Entry 7Y7I (electron microscopy, 3.42 A resolution); this record covers chains C and J of the 12 polymer chains in the assembly.

== Chain C ==
Molecule: Histone H2A type 1-B/E
From: Homo sapiens
Notes: engineered mutation(s): L51M, L58M, L93M
Reference sequence: P04908 (H2A1B_HUMAN); numbering as in UniProt (aligned over 1-130)
Sequence (130 residues; each row starts with the number of its first residue):
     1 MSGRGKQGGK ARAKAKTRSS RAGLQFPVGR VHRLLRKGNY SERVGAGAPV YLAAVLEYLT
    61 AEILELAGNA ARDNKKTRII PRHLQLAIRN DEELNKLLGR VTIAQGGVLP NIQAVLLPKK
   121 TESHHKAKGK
Disordered / not traced: 1-11, 119-130
Curated features (UniProtKB/Swiss-Prot):
  - modified residue: Ser2 (N-acetylserine), Arg4 (Citrulline), Lys6 (N6-(2-hydroxyisobutyryl)lysine), Lys10 (N6-(2-hydroxyisobutyryl)lysine), Lys14 (N6-(beta-hydroxybutyryl)lysine), Lys37 (N6-(2-hydroxyisobutyryl)lysine), Lys75 (N6-(2-hydroxyisobutyryl)lysine), Lys76 (N6-(2-hydroxyisobutyryl)lysine), Lys96 (N6-(2-hydroxyisobutyryl)lysine), Gln105 (N5-methylglutamine), Lys119 (N6-(2-hydroxyisobutyryl)lysine), Lys120 (N6-crotonyllysine), Thr121 (Phosphothreonine), Lys126 (N6-crotonyllysine)
  - cross-link (Glycyl lysine isopeptide (Lys-Gly)): Lys14 (interchain with G-Cter in ubiquitin), Lys16 (interchain with G-Cter in ubiquitin), Lys120 (interchain with G-Cter in ubiquitin)
  - mutagenesis: Ser2 (S2A: Blocks the inhibition of transcription by RPS6KA5/MSK1)

== Chain J ==
Molecule: Chains: J
From: synthetic construct
Sequence (143 nucleotides; numbered 147 to 289; the number before each row is that of its first residue):
   147 TCGATGTATA TATCTGACTC GTGCCTGGAG ACTAGGGAGT AATCCCCTTG GCGGTTAAAA
   207 CGCGGGGGAC AGCGCGTACG TGCGTTTAAG CGGTGCTAGA GCTGTCTACG ACCAATTGAG
   267 CGGCCTCGGC ACCGGGATTC TGA

== How chain C and chain J interact ==
Contacting residue pairs (13):
  Arg30(C) with DG266(J), hydrogen bond to the phosphate; DC267(J), salt bridge to the phosphate
  Arg43(C) with DG256(J), sugar contact; DA257(J), phosphate contact
  Val44(C) with DG256(J), sugar contact; DA257(J), hydrogen bond to the phosphate
  Gly45(C) with DG256(J), phosphate contact
  Ala46(C) with DG256(J), phosphate contact
  Lys76(C) with DA277(J), salt bridge to the phosphate
  Thr77(C) with DG275(J), sugar contact; DC276(J), phosphate contact
  Arg78(C) with DG275(J), sugar contact; DC276(J), phosphate contact
Interface residues without a listed pair, chain C (11 interface residues in all): Arg12, Thr17, Glu42
Interface residues without a listed pair, chain J (10 interface residues in all): DA261, DT262, DA265

== Overview ==
Chain C and chain J form an interface of 11 and 10 residues respectively; the contacts include 2 hydrogen
bonds and 2 salt bridges. Polar contacts include Arg30(C)-DG266(J), Val44(C)-DA257(J) and Arg30(C)-DC267(J).
UniProt lists one mutagenesis site on chain C.
Here chain C is Histone H2A type 1-B/E (Homo sapiens) and chain J is Chains: J (synthetic construct). Entry
7Y7I (chicken KNL2 in complex with the CENP-A nucleosome) was determined by electron microscopy.
